1GSW - chain A; structure by X-ray diffraction, 1.85 A resolution.

Chain A:
Name: Photoactive yellow protein
Source organism: Ectothiorhodospira halophila
UniProt: P16113 (PYP_ECTHA); residues 1-125 here = UniProt positions 1-125
Chain sequence (125 residues; row label = number of the first residue in the row):
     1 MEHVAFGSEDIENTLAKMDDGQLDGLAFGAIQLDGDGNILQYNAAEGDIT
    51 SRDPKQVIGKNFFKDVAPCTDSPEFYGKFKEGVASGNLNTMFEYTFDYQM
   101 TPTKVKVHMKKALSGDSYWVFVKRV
Unresolved in the structure: 1-3
Covalent attachments: 4'-hydroxycinnamic acid (HC4) linked to C69
Construct notes: engineered mutation S51 (Gly in P16113)
Ligand contacts: 4'-hydroxycinnamic acid (HC4): I31, Y42, E46, T50, R52, F62, V66, A67, P68, T70, F96, D97, Y98, M100
UniProt features mapped onto this chain:
  - modified residue: C69 (S-(4-hydroxycinnamyl)cysteine)
What the authors report for this chain:
  - interface residues: D48, T50, Q56, G59
  - conformationally variable residues (loop rearrangement): D48 to K60

Overview:
4'-hydroxycinnamic acid is covalently linked to C69. From the paper: interface residues D48, T50 and Q56 among
others; conformational variability at D48.
Chain A is Photoactive yellow protein (Ectothiorhodospira halophila); the structure, Crystal structure of the
P65 crystal form of photoactive yellow protein G51S mutant, was determined by X-ray diffraction, deposited
together with 1GSV and 1GSX.
